Entry 6J5A (electron microscopy, 4.35 A resolution (low resolution: residue-level contacts below are approximate; hydrogen-bond / salt-bridge calls are withheld)); this record covers chains b and f of the 18 polymer chains in the assembly.

== Chain b ==
Protein: ATP synthase peripheral stalk-membrane subunit b
From: Sus scrofa
UniProtKB: A0A286ZYM6 (A0A286ZYM6_PIG); residues 3-84 here correspond to UniProt positions 45-126 (UniProt number = residue number + 42)
Sequence (82 residues; each row starts with the number of its first residue):
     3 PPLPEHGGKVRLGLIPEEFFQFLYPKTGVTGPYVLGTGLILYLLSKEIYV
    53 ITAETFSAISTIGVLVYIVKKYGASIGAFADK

== Chain f ==
Protein: ATP synthase subunit f, mitochondrial
From: Sus scrofa
UniProtKB: Q95339 (ATPK_PIG); residues 1-87 here correspond to UniProt positions 2-88 (UniProt number = residue number + 1)
Sequence (87 residues; numbered 1 to 87; the number before each row is that of its first residue):
     1 ASVVPLKDRRLLEVKLGELPSWILMRDFTPSGIAGAFQRGYYRYYNKYVN
    51 VKKGSVAGLSMVLAAYVVFNYCRSYKELKHERLRKYH
Curated features (UniProtKB/Swiss-Prot):
  - modified residue: Ala-1 (N-acetylalanine), Ser-2 (Phosphoserine), Lys-15 (N6-acetyllysine)

== Interface between chain b and chain f ==
Pairs across the interface - 16 pairs, chain b then chain f:
  Glu-49(b) / Tyr-86(f)
  Ile-50(b) / Lys-85(f)
  Ile-50(b) / Tyr-86(f)
  Tyr-51(b) / Glu-81(f)
  Val-52(b) / Tyr-71(f)
  Ile-53(b) / Tyr-71(f)
  Val-71(b) / Lys-47(f)
  Val-71(b) / Tyr-48(f)
  Val-71(b) / Val-49(f)
  Val-71(b) / Asn-50(f)
  Tyr-74(b) / Asn-50(f)
  Gly-75(b) / Asn-50(f)
  Ile-78(b) / Asn-50(f)
  Ile-78(b) / Lys-52(f)
  Ile-78(b) / Lys-53(f)
  Phe-81(b) / Lys-53(f)
Also at the interface, not in a pair above, chain f (12 interface residues in all): Gly-54, Tyr-75

== Summary ==
The interface between chain b and chain f involves 10 residues on one side and 12 on the other.
Here chain b is ATP synthase peripheral stalk-membrane subunit b and chain f is ATP synthase subunit f,
mitochondrial, both from Sus scrofa. Entry 6J5A (Cryo-EM structure of the mammalian DP-state ATP synthase FO
section) was determined by electron microscopy, deposited together with 6J54.
